Entry 7BCP (X-ray diffraction, 2.00 A resolution); this record covers chain A.

== Chain A ==
Protein: Putative TRAP transporter solute receptor DctP
From: Advenella mimigardefordensis DPN7
UniProt: R4JTF7 (R4JTF7_9BURK); residues 3-341 here correspond to UniProt positions 1-339 (UniProt number = residue number - 2)
Sequence (339 residues; each row starts with the number of its first residue):
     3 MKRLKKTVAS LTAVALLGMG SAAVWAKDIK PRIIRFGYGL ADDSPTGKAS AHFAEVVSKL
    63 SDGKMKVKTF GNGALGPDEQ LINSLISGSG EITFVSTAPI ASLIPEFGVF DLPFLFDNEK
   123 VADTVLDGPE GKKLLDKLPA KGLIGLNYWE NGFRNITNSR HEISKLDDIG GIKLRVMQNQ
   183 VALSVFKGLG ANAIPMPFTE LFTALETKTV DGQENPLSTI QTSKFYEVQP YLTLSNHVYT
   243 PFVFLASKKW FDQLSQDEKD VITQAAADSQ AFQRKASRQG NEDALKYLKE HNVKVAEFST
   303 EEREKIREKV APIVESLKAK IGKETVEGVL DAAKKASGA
Unresolved in the structure: 3-29, 340-341
Ligand contacts: D-gluconic acid (GCO): Tyr-40, Gly-41, Leu-42, Asp-80, Phe-96, Ser-98, Asn-153, Arg-156, Arg-177, Met-179, Phe-200, Asn-217, Phe-244
Reported in the primary citation:
  - binding site for D-gluconic acid: Gly-41, Asp-80, Ser-98, Asn-153, Arg-156, Arg-177, Asn-217
  - specificity-determining residues: Gly-41
  - mutagenesis - D80L: decreased stability
  - mutagenesis - G41V, S98V, R156A, F200I: decreased binding to D-gluconic acid
  - mutagenesis - R177K: abolished binding to D-gluconic acid
  - mutagenesis - N217L: unchanged binding to D-gluconic acid

== In short ==
Ligands of chain A: D-gluconic acid. From the paper: a binding site for D-gluconic acid at Gly-41, Asp-80 and
Ser-98 among others; G41V, S98V and R156A, among others, reduce binding to D-gluconic acid; 7 substitutions
were tested in all.
Chain A is Putative TRAP transporter solute receptor DctP (Advenella mimigardefordensis DPN7); the structure,
Crystal structure of the sugar acid binding protein DctPAm from Advenella mimigardefordensis strain DPN7T in
complex ..., was determined by X-ray diffraction together with 7BCN, 7BCO, 7BCR and 7BBR from the same study.
